Entry 8GLM (electron microscopy, 2.20 A resolution); this record covers chains A and D of the 4 polymer chains in the assembly.

Chain A:
Molecule: Protein involved in gliding motility SprA
From: Flavobacterium johnsoniae
UniProt: A0A1M5G5I4 (A0A1M5G5I4_FLAJO); numbering as in UniProt (aligned over 1-2403)
Sequence (2403 residues; row label = number of the first residue in the row):
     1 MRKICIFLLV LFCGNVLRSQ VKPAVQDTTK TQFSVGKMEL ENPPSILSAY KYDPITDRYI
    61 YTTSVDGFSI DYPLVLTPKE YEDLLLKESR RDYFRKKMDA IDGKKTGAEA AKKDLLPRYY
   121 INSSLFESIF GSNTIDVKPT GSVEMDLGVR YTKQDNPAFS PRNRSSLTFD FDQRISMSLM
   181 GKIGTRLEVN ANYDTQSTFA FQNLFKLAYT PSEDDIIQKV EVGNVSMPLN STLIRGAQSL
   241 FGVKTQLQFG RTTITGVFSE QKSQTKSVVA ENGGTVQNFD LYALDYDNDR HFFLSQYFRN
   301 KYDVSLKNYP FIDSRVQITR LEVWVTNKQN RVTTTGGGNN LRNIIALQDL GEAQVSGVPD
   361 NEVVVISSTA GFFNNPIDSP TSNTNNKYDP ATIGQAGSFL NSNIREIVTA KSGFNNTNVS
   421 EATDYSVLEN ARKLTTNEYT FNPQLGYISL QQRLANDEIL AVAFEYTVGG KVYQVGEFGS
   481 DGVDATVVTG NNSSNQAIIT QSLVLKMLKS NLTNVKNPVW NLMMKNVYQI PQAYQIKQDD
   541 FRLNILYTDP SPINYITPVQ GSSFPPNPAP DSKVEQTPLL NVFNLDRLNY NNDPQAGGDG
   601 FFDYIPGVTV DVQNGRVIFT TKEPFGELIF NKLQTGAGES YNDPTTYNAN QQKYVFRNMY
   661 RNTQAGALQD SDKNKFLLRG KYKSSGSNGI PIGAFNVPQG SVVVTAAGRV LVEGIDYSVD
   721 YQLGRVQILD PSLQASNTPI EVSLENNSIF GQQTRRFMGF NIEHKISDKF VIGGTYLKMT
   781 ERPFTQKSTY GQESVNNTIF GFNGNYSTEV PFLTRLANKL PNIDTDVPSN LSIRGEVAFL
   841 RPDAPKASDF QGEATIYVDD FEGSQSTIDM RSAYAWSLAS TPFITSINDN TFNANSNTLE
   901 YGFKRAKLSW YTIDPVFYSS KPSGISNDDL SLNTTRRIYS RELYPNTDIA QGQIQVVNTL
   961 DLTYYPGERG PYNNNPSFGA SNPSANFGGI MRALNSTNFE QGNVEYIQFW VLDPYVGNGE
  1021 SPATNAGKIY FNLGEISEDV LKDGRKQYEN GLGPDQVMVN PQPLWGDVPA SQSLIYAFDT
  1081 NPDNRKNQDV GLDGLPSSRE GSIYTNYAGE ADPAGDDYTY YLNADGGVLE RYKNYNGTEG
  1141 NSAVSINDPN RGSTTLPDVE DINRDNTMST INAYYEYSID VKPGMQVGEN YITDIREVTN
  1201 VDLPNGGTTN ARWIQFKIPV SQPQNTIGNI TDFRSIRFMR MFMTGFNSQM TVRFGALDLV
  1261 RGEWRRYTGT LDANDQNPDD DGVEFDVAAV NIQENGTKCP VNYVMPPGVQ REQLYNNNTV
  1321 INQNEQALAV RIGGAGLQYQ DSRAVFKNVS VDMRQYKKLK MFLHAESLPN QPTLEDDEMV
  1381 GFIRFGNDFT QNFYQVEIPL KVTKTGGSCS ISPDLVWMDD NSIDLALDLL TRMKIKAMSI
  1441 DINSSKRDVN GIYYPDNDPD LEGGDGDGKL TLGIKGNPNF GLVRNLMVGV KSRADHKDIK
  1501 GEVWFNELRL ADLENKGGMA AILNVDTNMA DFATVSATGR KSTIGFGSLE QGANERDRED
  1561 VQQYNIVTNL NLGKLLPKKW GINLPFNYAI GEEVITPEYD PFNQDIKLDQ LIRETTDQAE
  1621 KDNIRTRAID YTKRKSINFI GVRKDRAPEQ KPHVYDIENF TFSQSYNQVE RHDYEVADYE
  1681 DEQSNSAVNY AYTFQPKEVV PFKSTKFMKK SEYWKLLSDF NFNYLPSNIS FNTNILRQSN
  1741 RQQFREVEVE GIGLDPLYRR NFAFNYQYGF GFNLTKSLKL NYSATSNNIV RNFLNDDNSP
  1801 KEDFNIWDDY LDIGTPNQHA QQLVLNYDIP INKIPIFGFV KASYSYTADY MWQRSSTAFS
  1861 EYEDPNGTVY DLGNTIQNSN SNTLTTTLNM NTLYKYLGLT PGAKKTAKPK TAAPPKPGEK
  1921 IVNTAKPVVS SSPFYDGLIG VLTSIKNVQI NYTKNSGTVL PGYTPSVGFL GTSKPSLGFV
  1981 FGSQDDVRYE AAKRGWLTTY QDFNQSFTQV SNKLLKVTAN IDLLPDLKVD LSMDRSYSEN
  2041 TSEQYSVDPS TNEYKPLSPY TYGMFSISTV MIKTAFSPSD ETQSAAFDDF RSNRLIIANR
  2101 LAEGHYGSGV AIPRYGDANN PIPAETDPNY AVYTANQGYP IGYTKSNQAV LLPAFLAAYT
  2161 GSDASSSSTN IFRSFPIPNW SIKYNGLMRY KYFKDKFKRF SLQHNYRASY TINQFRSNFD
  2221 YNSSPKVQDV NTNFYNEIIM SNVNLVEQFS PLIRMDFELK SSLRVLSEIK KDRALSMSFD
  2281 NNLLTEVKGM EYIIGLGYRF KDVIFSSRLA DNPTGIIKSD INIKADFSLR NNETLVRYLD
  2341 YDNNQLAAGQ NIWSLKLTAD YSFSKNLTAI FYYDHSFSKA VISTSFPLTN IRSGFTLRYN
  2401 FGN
Unresolved in the structure: 1-128, 1697-1720, 1893-1940, 2306-2315, 2402-2403
Small-molecule neighbours: Lauryl Maltose Neopentyl Glycol (LMN): V143, E144, M145, I2317, F2363, S2364, K2365, N2366, L2367, L2397, R2398, Y2399

Chain D:
Molecule: RemZ
From: Flavobacterium johnsoniae
UniProt: A5FLT3 (A5FLT3_FLAJ1); residue numbers follow UniProt; this construct covers 1-1114
Sequence (1114 residues; each row starts with the number of its first residue):
     1 MDVQAWGGGG AGGGASGAVL DGRAAAGGGG GAYARSNITV AAGATLNASV AGTTTNALVS
    61 GAAVNGAAGG SSTILGFETS ILALGGGGGG ANNAGGTPAG GAGGSAASSV GNVSKLDGAA
   121 GGNGVTGAIG LLTVSGAGGT AGGGGGAGGA GVASVALGNG PGNAGTAPGG GGSGAMQSLL
   181 GGAQIGGSGA AGRVIITYTC PTYSITGISA ANVCNSVGTT SVVTLTSSGG GLPIGPYVVT
   241 YNRSNPSGTG LTAIMNVTTP GTGTFTAAGL NVIGTSNITV TNLTSAACSS NISTNNVASL
   301 TVFAATVGGT LAGTATVCSG ATSGTLTLSG QTGSIIKWES SVSPFTVWTT IPNTTNTYTS
   361 GALTETSQFR AVIQNGNCAV VNSSIATITV NPLPQGSLSA NGPFCVTGSG QLTFTATAGT
   421 GPYTIVYKEN GGADRTAANI SSGVAFPTFT TPVTTTTVYT LVSVTGANTC SRSSGFTNNT
   481 ATITVNSRIA TPGFGTVTQP DCVTSTGSVV LTGLPAGSWT ITQSGTASQT YNSSGTTYTI
   541 SNLAVGNYTF TVQDAANCPS LATSTLTLIA PVVNIWNGTS WSKGSPPIST DVVRFSGNYS
   601 TTGNLSGCSL IVDSGFTVTV NSNHTLTISN AVTNNGGQLI FENNSSLLQT NNVTNVGNIT
   661 YKRITPPVRR YDLTYWSSPI TRTPPFTLYD LSPGTLADKY YSYDPVAGWV ISFNGTQQMV
   721 PGRGYVVRAP QTNDLNTGAN YLGAFVGVPN NGPISVSLGT AEAFQLLGNP YPSAIYADQF
   781 IANNSANLYG TLYFWTHNSL PSSSTPGGAQ YNYDNNDYAV YNLSGSIIVG GMTGQGATTP
   841 GNQSAPLGYI AAGQGFFVVS KTAGNAVFTN SMRVAANNTQ FYKTNKSAIE RHRVWINLTN
   901 TQGAFKQLLI GYIEGATNFW DHNYDAITAD ANPHLDFYSI NEGQNLVIQG RSLPFNESDV
   961 VPLGYRSAIA GEFSISLDHA DGDLTNHAVY LEDKLTNTLH NLQTSNYTFN TAIGTFSDRF
  1021 VIRYTTATLG TDDFENQTNS FYVSVKDKTI KLNSTEDVMR EVSIFDISGK LLYNNKKVEN
  1081 TEFQVSNFQS GNQVLIVKVT LDNGNIITKK IVFN
Unresolved in the structure: 1-1039

How chain A and chain D interact:
Contacting residue pairs (31; chain A residue first):
  F199(A) with I1106(D), hydrophobic
  Q532(A) with R1060(D); D1102(D)
  F695(A) with N1103(D); G1104(D); N1105(D)
  S748(A) with I1106(D)
  F750(A) with F1065(D), hydrophobic; K1098(D); I1106(D), hydrophobic
  S866(A) with S1086(D)
  T867(A) with S1086(D), hydrogen bond (backbone-side chain); N1087(D), hydrogen bond (backbone-backbone); F1088(D)
  I868(A) with Q1084(D); N1087(D)
  D869(A) with N1087(D), hydrogen bond (backbone-side chain)
  T947(A) with S1090(D)
  D948(A) with S1090(D)
  I949(A) with S1090(D)
  Q953(A) with G1091(D), hydrogen bond (side chain-backbone)
  I954(A) with G1091(D); Q1093(D)
  N995(A) with D1047(D)
  S996(A) with Q1084(D), hydrogen bond
  L1314(A) with K1070(D)
  Y1315(A) with S1068(D)
  N1316(A) with D1066(D); S1068(D); N1092(D), hydrogen bond
  Q1323(A) with K1070(D), hydrogen bond
Also at the interface, not in a pair above, chain A (26 interface residues in all): Q452, R453, G751, Q865, Y944, R1261
Also at the interface, not in a pair above, chain D (28 interface residues in all): T1049, S1063, I1067, K1076, E1079, N1080, V1085, T1100

Summary:
Chain A and chain D form an interface of 26 and 28 residues respectively, with 7 hydrogen bonds. Polar
contacts include T867(A)-S1086(D), D869(A)-N1087(D) and Q953(A)-G1091(D). Ligands of chain A: Lauryl Maltose
Neopentyl Glycol.
Here chain A is Protein involved in gliding motility SprA and chain D is RemZ, both from Flavobacterium
johnsoniae. Entry 8GLM (The Type 9 Secretion System in vivo assembled, RemZ substrate bound complex -
conformation 1) was determined by electron microscopy.
